6GJ3 - chains G and H of the 7 polymer chains in the assembly; structure by electron microscopy, 4.30 A resolution (low resolution: residue-level contacts below are approximate; hydrogen-bond / salt-bridge calls are withheld).

Chain G (and H):
Protein: TssK
Source organism: Escherichia coli
Notes: chain H of this document is another copy of the same molecule, construct and numbering; everything in this record applies to it too
UniProt: H4UNX9 (H4UNX9_ECOLX); residue numbers follow UniProt; this construct covers 1-445
Sequence (445 residues; numbered 1 to 445; the number before each row is that of its first residue):
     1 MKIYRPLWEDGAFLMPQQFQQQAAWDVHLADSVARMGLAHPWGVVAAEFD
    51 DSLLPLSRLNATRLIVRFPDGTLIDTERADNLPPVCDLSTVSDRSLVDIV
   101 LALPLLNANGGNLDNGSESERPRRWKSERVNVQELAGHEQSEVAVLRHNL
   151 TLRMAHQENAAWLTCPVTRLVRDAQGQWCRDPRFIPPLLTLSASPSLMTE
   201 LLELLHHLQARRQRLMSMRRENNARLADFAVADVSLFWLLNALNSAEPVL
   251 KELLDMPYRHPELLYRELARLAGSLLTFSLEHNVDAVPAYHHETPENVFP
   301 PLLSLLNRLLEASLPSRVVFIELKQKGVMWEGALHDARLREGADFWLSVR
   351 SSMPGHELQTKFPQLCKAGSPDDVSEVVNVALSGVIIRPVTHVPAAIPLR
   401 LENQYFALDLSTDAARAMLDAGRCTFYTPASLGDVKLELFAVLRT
Not modelled in the structure: 445
Differences from the reference sequence: conflict Leu202 (Ala in H4UNX9)
What the authors report for this chain:
  - self-association interface (contacts with another copy of this molecule): Ala12 to Leu14

How chain G and chain H interact:
Pairs across the interface (76):
  Lys2(G) with Glu77(H)
  Ile3(G) with Arg78(H)
  Tyr4(G) with Val132(H); Val145(H); Arg147(H)
  Arg5(G) with Ala79(H); Val145(H); Leu146(H); His148(H)
  Pro6(G) with Ala144(H); Val145(H); Leu146(H)
  Leu7(G) with Trp125(H); Lys126(H); Ser127(H); Ala144(H); Leu146(H)
  Trp8(G) with Gln20(H)
  Met15(G) with Ser141(H); Val143(H)
  Gln17(G) with Val132(H); Gln133(H); Glu134(H)
  Gln20(G) with Leu135(H)
  Gln21(G) with Val132(H)
  Trp25(G) with Leu73(H)
  Asp26(G) with Asp26(H)
  His28(G) with Leu73(H)
  Leu29(G) with Leu73(H)
  Ser32(G) with Arg67(H)
  Val33(G) with Ala30(H); Ala34(H)
  Met36(G) with Leu38(H); Trp42(H)
  Gly37(G) with Tyr258(H); Arg259(H); Leu263(H)
  Leu38(G) with Arg259(H)
  Ala108(G) with Gln133(H)
  Asn109(G) with Gln133(H)
  Gly110(G) with Ala136(H); Gly137(H)
  Gly111(G) with Leu135(H); Ala136(H)
  Asn112(G) with Ala136(H)
  Arg124(G) with Leu135(H)
  Ala136(G) with Glu9(H)
  Gly137(G) with Glu9(H)
  Val231(G) with Ala227(H); Asp228(H); Asp233(H)
  Trp238(G) with Trp238(H); Asn241(H)
  Glu262(G) with Arg259(H)
  Tyr265(G) with Glu252(H)
  Arg266(G) with Leu253(H); Arg259(H)
  Ala269(G) with Pro248(H)
  Arg270(G) with Val249(H); Glu267(H); Arg270(H)
  Gly273(G) with Asn244(H); Ser245(H)
  Ser274(G) with Ser245(H)
  Thr277(G) with Arg219(H); Leu240(H); Asn241(H); Asn244(H)
  Phe278(G) with Arg219(H)
  Glu281(G) with Met216(H); Arg219(H)
  His282(G) with Arg220(H)
  Val284(G) with Arg212(H); Met216(H); Asn244(H)
  Asp285(G) with Arg212(H)
Also at the interface, not in a pair above, chain G (58 interface residues in all): Met1, Asp10, Leu14, Gln22, Arg35, His40, Ala230, Val234, Leu276, Ser279, Val287, Ala289, Tyr290, Ser316, Arg338
Also at the interface, not in a pair above, chain H (65 interface residues in all): Leu14, Pro16, Phe19, Ala23, Val27, Val33, Asp75, Val130, Leu189, Leu226, Phe229, Ala230, Val234, Glu247, Lys251, His260

In short:
58 residues of chain G and 65 residues of chain H are in contact. The paper reports a self-association
interface involving Ala12(G).
Chain G and chain H are both TssK (Escherichia coli); the structure, The baseplate complex from the type VI
secretion system, was determined by electron microscopy (same publication as 6GIY and 6GJ1).
